Entry 7S8L (electron microscopy, 2.45 A resolution); this record covers chains C and E of the 6 polymer chains in the assembly.

# Chain C
Name: Guanine nucleotide-binding protein G(I)/G(S)/G(T) subunit beta-1
Organism: Homo sapiens
Reference sequence: P62873 (GBB1_HUMAN); residues 2-340 here = UniProt positions 2-340
Sequence (345 residues; each row starts with the number of its first residue; numbers below 1 keep their minus sign (Gly-4 is residue -4)):
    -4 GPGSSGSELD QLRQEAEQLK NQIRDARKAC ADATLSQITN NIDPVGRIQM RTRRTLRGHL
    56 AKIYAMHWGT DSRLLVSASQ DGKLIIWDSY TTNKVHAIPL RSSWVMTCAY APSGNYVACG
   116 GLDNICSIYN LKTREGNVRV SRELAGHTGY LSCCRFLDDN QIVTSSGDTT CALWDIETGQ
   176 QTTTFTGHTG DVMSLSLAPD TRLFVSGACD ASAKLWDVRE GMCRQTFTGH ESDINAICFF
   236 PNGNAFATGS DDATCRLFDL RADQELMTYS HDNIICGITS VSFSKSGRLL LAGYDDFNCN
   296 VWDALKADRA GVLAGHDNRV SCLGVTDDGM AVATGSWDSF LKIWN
Not modelled in the structure: -4 to 3
Construct notes: expression tag (-4 to 1)

# Chain E
Name: scFv16
Organism: Mus musculus
Notes: antibody fragment or engineered binder
Sequence (257 residues; numbered 1 to 245 plus 15 insertion-coded residues; 3 numbers in that range are skipped by the numbering (no residue carries them; nothing is unmodelled there); the number before each row is that of its first residue; a row labelled like 120A-120O holds insertion residues (120A, then the next letters in order)):
     1 DVQLVESGGG LVQPGGSRKL SCSASGFAFS SFGMHWVRQA PEKGLEWVAY ISSGSGTIYY
    61 ADTVKGRFTI SRDDPKNTLF LQMTSLRSED TAMYYCVRSI YYYGSSPFDF WGQGTTLTVS
120A-120O SGGGGSGGGGSGGGG
   124 SDIVMTQATS SVPVTPGESV SISCRSSKSL LHSNGNTYLY WFLQRPGQSP QLLIYRMSNL
   184 ASGVPDRFSG SGSGTAFTLT ISRLEAEDVG VYYCMQHLEY PLTFGAGTKL ELKAAALEVL
   244 FQ
Not modelled in the structure: 1, 120A-120O, 236-245
Disulfides: Cys147-Cys217

# Interface between chain C and chain E
Pairs across the interface - 5 pairs, chain C then chain E:
  Arg68(C) - Tyr103(E)
  Val90(C) - Tyr102(E)  hydrophobic
  Glu130(C) - Gly26(E)
  Glu130(C) - Phe27(E)
  Glu130(C) - Ala28(E)  hydrogen bond (backbone-backbone)
Interface residues without a listed pair, chain C (8 interface residues in all): Asp66, Leu69, His91, Arg129, Gly131
Interface residues without a listed pair, chain E (7 interface residues in all): Val2, Phe32

# In short
8 residues of chain C face 7 of chain E across their interface, with 1 hydrogen bond. Its one hydrogen bond,
Glu130(C)-Ala28(E), is backbone to backbone.
Here chain C is Guanine nucleotide-binding protein G(I)/G(S)/G(T) subunit beta-1 (Homo sapiens) and chain E is
scFv16 (Mus musculus). Entry 7S8L (CryoEM structure of Gq-coupled MRGPRX2 with peptide agonist Cortistatin-14)
was determined by electron microscopy together with 7S8N from the same study.
